PDB entry 5ZUF | electron microscopy, 6.80 A resolution (low resolution: residue-level contacts below are approximate; hydrogen-bond / salt-bridge calls are withheld) | chains A and C of the 5 polymer chains in the assembly

== Chain A ==
Molecule: Capsid protein VP1
From: Enterovirus A71
UniProt: G5CUH3 (G5CUH3_9ENTO); residues 1-297 here = UniProt positions 1-297
Sequence (297 residues; row label = number of the first residue in the row):
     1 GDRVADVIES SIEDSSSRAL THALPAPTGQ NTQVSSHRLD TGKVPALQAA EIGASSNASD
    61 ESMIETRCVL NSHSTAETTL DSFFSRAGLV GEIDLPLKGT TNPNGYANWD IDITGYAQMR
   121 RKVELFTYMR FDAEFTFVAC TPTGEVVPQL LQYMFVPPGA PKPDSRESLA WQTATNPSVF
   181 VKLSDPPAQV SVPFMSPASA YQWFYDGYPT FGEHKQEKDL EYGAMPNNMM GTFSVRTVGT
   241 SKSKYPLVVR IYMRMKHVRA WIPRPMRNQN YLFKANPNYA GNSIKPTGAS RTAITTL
Not modelled in the structure: 1-72, 211-217
Differences from the reference sequence: conflict M225 (Cys in G5CUH3)

== Chain C ==
Molecule: VP3
From: Enterovirus A71
UniProt: W8XVT2 (W8XVT2_9ENTO); residues 1-242 here correspond to UniProt positions 324-565 (UniProt number = residue number + 323)
Sequence (242 residues; each row starts with the number of its first residue):
     1 GFPTELKPGT NQFLTTDDGV SAPILPNFHP TPCIHIPGEV RNLLELCQVE TILEVNNVPT
    61 NATSLMERLR FPVSAQAGKG ELCAVFRADP GRNGPWQSTL LGQLCGYYTQ WSGSLEVTFM
   121 FTGSFMATGK MLIAYTPPGG PLPKDRATAM LGTHVIWDFG LQSSVTLVIP WISNTHYRAH
   181 ARDGVFDYYT TGLVSIWYQT NYVVPIGAPN TAYIIALAAA QKNFTMKLCK DASDILQTGT
   241 IQ
Not modelled in the structure: 240-242

== Chain A / chain C interface ==
Contacting residue pairs - 131 pairs, chain A then chain C:
  T75(A) - N42(C)
  T75(A) - L44(C)
  T75(A) - T225(C)
  E77(A) - Y108(C)
  E77(A) - K227(C)
  E77(A) - L228(C)
  E77(A) - C229(C)
  T78(A) - N42(C)
  T78(A) - L43(C)
  T78(A) - L44(C)
  T78(A) - Y108(C)
  T78(A) - M226(C)
  T79(A) - R41(C)
  T79(A) - N42(C)
  L80(A) - V40(C)
  L80(A) - R41(C)
  F83(A) - L43(C)
  F83(A) - Y107(C)
  R86(A) - T15(C)
  R86(A) - C229(C)
  R86(A) - D231(C)
  A87(A) - T15(C)
  T114(A) - Q237(C)
  Y116(A) - D231(C)
  A117(A) - L236(C)
  A117(A) - Q237(C)
  Q118(A) - D231(C)
  Q118(A) - A232(C)
  Q118(A) - S233(C)
  R120(A) - Q237(C)
  R121(A) - Q103(C)
  R121(A) - Y107(C)
  R121(A) - S233(C)
  R121(A) - I235(C)
  K122(A) - Y107(C)
  K122(A) - D231(C)
  L125(A) - L46(C)
  F126(A) - V40(C)
  R130(A) - T31(C)
  R130(A) - P32(C)
  R130(A) - C33(C)
  E134(A) - G19(C)
  E134(A) - V20(C)
  E134(A) - S21(C)
  T136(A) - F13(C)
  P177(A) - I24(C)
  P177(A) - L25(C)
  P186(A) - N11(C)
  Q189(A) - S21(C)
  V190(A) - S21(C)
  V190(A) - A22(C)
  S191(A) - S21(C)
  S191(A) - A22(C)
  S191(A) - P23(C)
  S191(A) - I24(C)
  V192(A) - I24(C)
  P193(A) - I24(C)
  P193(A) - F28(C)
  F194(A) - F28(C)
  F194(A) - P30(C)
  F194(A) - T31(C)
  M195(A) - F28(C)
  S196(A) - T31(C)
  P197(A) - T31(C)
  A198(A) - T31(C)
  S199(A) - P32(C)
  S199(A) - C33(C)
  S199(A) - I34(C)
  Y252(A) - F13(C)
  R254(A) - D17(C)
  R254(A) - D18(C)
  R254(A) - G19(C)
  R259(A) - E39(C)
  R259(A) - R41(C)
  A260(A) - E39(C)
  A260(A) - V40(C)
  W261(A) - I36(C)
  W261(A) - P37(C)
  W261(A) - G38(C)
  W261(A) - E39(C)
  I262(A) - P37(C)
  I262(A) - G38(C)
  P263(A) - V40(C)
  P263(A) - L46(C)
  M266(A) - L100(C)
  M266(A) - Q103(C)
  M266(A) - Y107(C)
  R267(A) - I235(C)
  N268(A) - I235(C)
  Q269(A) - I235(C)
  N270(A) - I235(C)
  Y271(A) - I235(C)
  Y271(A) - L236(C)
  Y271(A) - T238(C)
  L272(A) - T238(C)
  K274(A) - Q237(C)
  K274(A) - T238(C)
  I284(A) - L65(C)
  P286(A) - L65(C)
  P286(A) - R68(C)
  T287(A) - E54(C)
  T287(A) - Q97(C)
  T287(A) - S98(C)
  T287(A) - Q103(C)
  G288(A) - R68(C)
  G288(A) - Q97(C)
  A289(A) - N57(C)
  A289(A) - R68(C)
  A289(A) - N93(C)
  A289(A) - G94(C)
  A289(A) - Q97(C)
  S290(A) - N57(C)
  S290(A) - T60(C)
  S290(A) - R68(C)
  R291(A) - V55(C)
  R291(A) - N57(C)
  R291(A) - V58(C)
  R291(A) - V85(C)
  T292(A) - V58(C)
  A293(A) - V58(C)
  I294(A) - V55(C)
  I294(A) - N56(C)
  I294(A) - F71(C)
  I294(A) - A84(C)
  I294(A) - V85(C)
  T295(A) - L82(C)
  T295(A) - C83(C)
  T295(A) - V85(C)
  L297(A) - V85(C)
  L297(A) - R87(C)
  L297(A) - L193(C)
Other interface residues (no listed pair), chain A (70 interface residues in all): S74, S82, Y128, V138, F155, P187, K256, F273, K285, T296
Other interface residues (no listed pair), chain C (67 interface residues in all): F86, L142, D234, G239
From the paper, about this interface:
  - epitope / paratope residues, chain A: A289(A)

== Overview ==
70 residues of chain A and 67 residues of chain C are in contact. From the paper: the epitope/paratope residue
A289(A).
Chain A is Capsid protein VP1 and chain C is VP3, both from Enterovirus A71; the structure, Fit R10 Fab
coordinates into the cryo-EM of EV71 in complex with A9, was determined by electron microscopy, deposited
together with 5ZUD.
